7UCX - chains B and H of the 3 polymer chains in the assembly; structure by X-ray diffraction, 1.72 A resolution.

# Chain B
Protein: Cyclized CR1 peptide
Amino-acid sequence (19 residues; each row starts with the number of its first residue):
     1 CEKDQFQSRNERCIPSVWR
Unresolved in the structure: 15-19
Disulfides: C1-C13

# Chain H
Protein: 11H1 Fab Heavy chain
Source organism: Homo sapiens
Notes: antibody fragment or engineered binder
Amino-acid sequence (224 residues; numbered 1 to 224; the number before each row is that of its first residue):
     1 EVQLVESGGDLVKPGGSLKLSCAASRFTFSNYGMSWVRQTPDKRLEWVAT
    51 ISSGGRYTYYPDSVKGRFTISRDNAKNTLYLQMSSLRSEDTAMYYCARDY
   101 LYAMDYWGQGTSVTVSSASTKGPSVFPLAPSSKSTSGGTAALGCLVKDYF
   151 PEPVTVSWNSGALTSGVHTFPAVLQSSGLYSLSSVVTVPSSSLGTQTYIC
   201 NVNHKPSNTKVDKKVEPKSCDKTH
Unresolved in the structure: 131-137, 193-194, 216-224
Disulfides: C22-C96, C144-C200

# How chain B and chain H interact
Contacting residue pairs (31):
  C1(B) - S53(H)
  E2(B) - S52(H)  hydrogen bond
  E2(B) - S53(H)
  E2(B) - G54(H)  hydrogen bond (side chain-backbone)
  E2(B) - G55(H)
  E2(B) - R56(H)  hydrogen bond (side chain-backbone)
  E2(B) - Y57(H)
  K3(B) - N31(H)  hydrogen bond (side chain-backbone)
  K3(B) - G33(H)  hydrogen bond (backbone-backbone)
  K3(B) - S52(H)
  K3(B) - S53(H)  hydrogen bond (backbone-backbone)
  D4(B) - G33(H)
  D4(B) - T50(H)
  D4(B) - S52(H)
  D4(B) - Y59(H)  hydrogen bond
  D4(B) - D99(H)
  Q5(B) - S35(H)  hydrogen bond
  Q5(B) - T50(H)  hydrogen bond
  Q5(B) - D99(H)  hydrogen bond (backbone-side chain)
  Q5(B) - L101(H)
  Q5(B) - Y102(H)
  Q5(B) - A103(H)
  Q5(B) - M104(H)  hydrogen bond
  F6(B) - W47(H)  hydrophobic
  F6(B) - T50(H)
  F6(B) - Y59(H)  hydrophobic
  Q7(B) - Y57(H)
  Q7(B) - Y59(H)  hydrogen bond
  S8(B) - L101(H)  hydrogen bond (side chain-backbone)
  S8(B) - Y102(H)
  E11(B) - Y102(H)  hydrogen bond
Interface residues without a listed pair, chain H (19 interface residues in all): Y32, I51
From the paper, about this interface:
  - specific contacts: E2(B)-S52(H), D4(B)-Y59(H), F6(B)-W47(H) (pi stacking), F6(B)-Y59(H) (pi stacking), S35(H)-Q5(B), T50(H)-Q5(B), D99(H)-Q5(B)
  - epitope / paratope residues, chain B: E2(B), D4(B), F6(B)
  - epitope / paratope residues, chain H: S35(H), W47(H), T50(H), S52(H), Y59(H), D99(H)

# In short
The interface between chain B and chain H involves 9 residues on one side and 19 on the other; the contacts
include 14 hydrogen bonds. Polar pairs include E2(B)-S52(H), E2(B)-G54(H) and E2(B)-R56(H). The paper
describes contacts between E2(B) and S52(H), D4(B) and Y59(H) and S35(H) and Q5(B) among others; pi stacking
between F6(B) and W47(H) and F6(B) and Y59(H). From the paper: epitope/paratope residues E2(B), D4(B) and
S35(H) among others.
Here chain B is Cyclized CR1 peptide and chain H is 11H1 Fab Heavy chain (Homo sapiens). Entry 7UCX (LRP8 11H1
Fab complexed to a cyclized CR1 peptide) was determined by X-ray diffraction.
